PDB entry 3HGZ | X-ray diffraction, 2.91 A resolution | chains A and D

# Chain A
Name: Insulin-degrading enzyme
From: Homo sapiens
Notes: EC 3.4.24.56
UniProtKB: P14735 (IDE_HUMAN); residue numbers follow UniProt; this construct covers 43-1011
Sequence (969 residues; row label = number of the first residue in the row):
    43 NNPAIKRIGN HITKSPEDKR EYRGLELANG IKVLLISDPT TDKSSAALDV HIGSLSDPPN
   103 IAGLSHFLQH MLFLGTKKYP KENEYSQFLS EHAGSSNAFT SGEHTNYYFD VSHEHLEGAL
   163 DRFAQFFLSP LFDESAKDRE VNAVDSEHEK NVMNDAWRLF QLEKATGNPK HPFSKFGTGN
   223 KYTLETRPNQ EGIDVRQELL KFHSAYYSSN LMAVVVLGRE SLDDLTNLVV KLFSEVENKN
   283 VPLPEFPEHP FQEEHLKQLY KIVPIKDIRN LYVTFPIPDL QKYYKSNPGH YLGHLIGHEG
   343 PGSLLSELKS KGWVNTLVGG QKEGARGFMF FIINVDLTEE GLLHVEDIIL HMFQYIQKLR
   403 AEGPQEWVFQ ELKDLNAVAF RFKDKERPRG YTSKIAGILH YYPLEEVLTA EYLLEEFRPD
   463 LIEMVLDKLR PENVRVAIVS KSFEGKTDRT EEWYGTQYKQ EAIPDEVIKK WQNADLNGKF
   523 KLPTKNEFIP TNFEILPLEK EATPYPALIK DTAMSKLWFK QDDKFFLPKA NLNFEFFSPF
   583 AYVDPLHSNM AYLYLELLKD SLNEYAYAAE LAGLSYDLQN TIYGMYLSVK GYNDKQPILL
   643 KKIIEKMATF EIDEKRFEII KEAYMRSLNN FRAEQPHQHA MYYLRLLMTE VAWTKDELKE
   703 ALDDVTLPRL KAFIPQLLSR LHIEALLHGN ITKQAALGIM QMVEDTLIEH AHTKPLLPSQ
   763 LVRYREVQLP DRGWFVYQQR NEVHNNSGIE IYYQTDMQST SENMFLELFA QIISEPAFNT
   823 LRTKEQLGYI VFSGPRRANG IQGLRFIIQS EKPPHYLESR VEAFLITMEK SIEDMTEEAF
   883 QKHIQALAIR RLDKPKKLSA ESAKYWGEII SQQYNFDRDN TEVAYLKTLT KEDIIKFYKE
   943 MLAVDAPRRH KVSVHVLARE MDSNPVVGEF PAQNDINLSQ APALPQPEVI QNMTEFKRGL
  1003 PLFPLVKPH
Unresolved in the structure: 968-978
Construct notes: engineered mutation L110 (Cys in P14735), Q111 (Glu in P14735), S171 (Cys in P14735), A178 (Cys in P14735), V257 (Cys in P14735), L414 (Cys in P14735), N573 (Cys in P14735), S590 (Cys in P14735), S789 (Cys in P14735), A812 (Cys in P14735), A819 (Cys in P14735), S904 (Cys in P14735), N966 (Cys in P14735), A974 (Cys in P14735)
Swiss-Prot annotation at these positions:
  - motif: E853 to Y858 (SlyX motif)
  - binding site (Zn(2+)): H108, H112, E189
  - binding site (substrate): H336 to G342, L359 to Q363
  - binding site (ATP): R429, D895 to S901
  - modified residue (N6-succinyllysine): K192, K697
  - mutagenesis: S132 (S132C: Increases catalytic rate towards INS and amyloid; when associated with C-817), N184 (N184C: Increases catalytic rate towards INS and amyloid; when associated with C-828), P286 (P286G: Reduced enzyme activity), G366 to G369 (Reduced enzyme activity), D426 (D426C: Increases catalytic rate towards INS and amyloid; when associated with C-899), Y496 (Y496A: Strongly reduced enzyme activity), F530 (F530A: Strongly increased enzyme activity), R767 (R767A: Decreases dimerization. No effect on degradation of ANP. Retains the ability to degrade an aberrant form of ANP, when in the presence of both ANP and the aberrant ANP), E817 (E817C: Increases catalytic rate towards INS and amyloid; when associated with C-132), Q828 (Q828C: Increases catalytic rate towards INS and amyloid; when associated with C-184), Y831 (Y831F: No effect on catalytic activity), K899 (K899C: Increases catalytic rate towards INS and amyloid; when associated with C-426)
Metal / ion sites: Zn2+: H108, H112, E189 (shared with F15(D) of chain D)

# Chain D
Name: Islet amyloid polypeptide
UniProtKB: P10997 (IAPP_HUMAN); residues 1-37 here correspond to UniProt positions 34-70 (UniProt number = residue number + 33)
Sequence (37 residues; row label = number of the first residue in the row):
     1 KCNTATCATQ RLANFLVHSS NNFGAILSST NVGSNTY
Unresolved in the structure: 3-11, 17-37
Metal / ion sites: Zn2+: F15 (shared with H108(A), H112(A), E189(A) of chain A)

# Interface between chain A and chain D
Pairs across the interface - 33 pairs, chain A then chain D:
  H108(A) with N14(D); F15(D)
  Q111(A) with N14(D); L16(D)
  H112(A) with F15(D), hydrogen bond (side chain-backbone); L16(D)
  F115(A) with L16(D), hydrophobic
  N139(A) with L16(D), hydrogen bond (side chain-backbone)
  A140(A) with N14(D); F15(D); L16(D), hydrogen bond (backbone-backbone)
  F141(A) with A13(D), hydrophobic; N14(D)
  T142(A) with A13(D); N14(D), hydrogen bond (backbone-backbone)
  E189(A) with N14(D); F15(D), hydrogen bond (side chain-backbone)
  W199(A) with N14(D)
  F202(A) with L12(D)
  G219(A) with N14(D)
  T220(A) with N14(D), hydrogen bond
  G335(A) with K1(D)
  H336(A) with K1(D)
  G339(A) with K1(D), hydrogen bond (backbone-side chain)
  E341(A) with K1(D), salt bridge
  L359(A) with K1(D), hydrogen bond (backbone-side chain)
  V360(A) with K1(D); C2(D)
  G361(A) with K1(D)
  Y609(A) with K1(D)
  R824(A) with L16(D)
  Y831(A) with F15(D), hydrogen bond (side chain-backbone); L16(D)
Other interface residues (no listed pair), chain A (28 interface residues in all): S143, E182, G362, Q363, I374

# Summary
The interface between chain A and chain D involves 28 residues on one side and 7 on the other, with 9 hydrogen
bonds and 1 salt bridge. Polar pairs include E341(A)-K1(D), H112(A)-F15(D) and N139(A)-L16(D).
Chain A is Insulin-degrading enzyme (Homo sapiens) and chain D is Islet amyloid polypeptide; the structure,
Crystal structure of human insulin-degrading enzyme in complex with amylin, was determined by X-ray
diffraction (same publication as 2WK3, 3E4Z and 3E50).
